4AGR - chains B and D of the 4 polymer chains in the assembly; structure by X-ray diffraction, 2.10 A resolution.

Chain B (and D):
Protein: Galectin
Notes: chain D of this document is another copy of the same molecule, construct and numbering; everything in this record applies to it too
Amino-acid sequence (146 residues; each row starts with the number of its first residue):
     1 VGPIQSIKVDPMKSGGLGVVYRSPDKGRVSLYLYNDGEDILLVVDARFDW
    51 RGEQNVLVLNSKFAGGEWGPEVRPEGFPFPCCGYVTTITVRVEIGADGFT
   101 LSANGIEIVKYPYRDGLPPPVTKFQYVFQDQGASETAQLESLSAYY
Unresolved in the structure: 1-2
Disulfide bonds: Cys-81/Cys-82
What the authors report for this chain:
  - self-association interface (contacts with another copy of this molecule): Cys-81

Interface between chain B and chain D:
Residue-residue contacts (32; chain B residue first):
  Gln-5(B) / Asp-10(D)
  Gln-5(B) / Tyr-146(D)
  Ser-6(B) / Lys-8(D)
  Ser-6(B) / Asp-10(D)  hydrogen bond (backbone-side chain)
  Ile-7(B) / Lys-8(D)
  Lys-8(B) / Ser-6(D)
  Lys-8(B) / Ile-7(D)
  Lys-8(B) / Lys-8(D)  hydrogen bond (backbone-backbone)
  Val-9(B) / Ser-6(D)
  Val-9(B) / Ile-7(D)  hydrophobic
  Asp-10(B) / Gln-5(D)
  Asp-10(B) / Ser-6(D)  hydrogen bond (side chain-backbone)
  Leu-139(B) / Tyr-146(D)  hydrophobic
  Glu-140(B) / Tyr-145(D)
  Glu-140(B) / Tyr-146(D)  hydrogen bond (backbone-backbone)
  Ser-141(B) / Ala-144(D)
  Ser-141(B) / Tyr-145(D)
  Leu-142(B) / Leu-142(D)
  Leu-142(B) / Ser-143(D)
  Leu-142(B) / Ala-144(D)  hydrogen bond (backbone-backbone)
  Leu-142(B) / Tyr-146(D)
  Ser-143(B) / Leu-142(D)
  Ser-143(B) / Ser-143(D)  hydrogen bond
  Ala-144(B) / Ser-141(D)
  Ala-144(B) / Leu-142(D)  hydrogen bond (backbone-backbone)
  Tyr-145(B) / Glu-140(D)
  Tyr-145(B) / Ser-141(D)
  Tyr-146(B) / Gln-5(D)
  Tyr-146(B) / Leu-139(D)  hydrophobic
  Tyr-146(B) / Glu-140(D)  hydrogen bond (backbone-backbone)
  Tyr-146(B) / Ser-141(D)
  Tyr-146(B) / Leu-142(D)
Other interface residues (no listed pair), chain D (15 interface residues in all): Ile-4, Val-9

Summary:
The interface between chain B and chain D involves 14 residues on one side and 15 on the other, with 8
hydrogen bonds. Polar pairs include Ser-6(B)/Asp-10(D), Ser-143(B)/Ser-143(D) and Lys-8(B)/Lys-8(D). From the
paper: a self-association interface involving Cys-81(B).
Both chains are Galectin. Entry 4AGR (Structure of a tetrameric galectin from Cinachyrella sp. (Ball sponge))
was determined by X-ray diffraction, deposited together with 4AGG and 4AGV.
